Entry 4H44 (X-ray diffraction, 2.70 A resolution); this record covers chains B and H of the 8 polymer chains in the assembly.

== Chain B ==
Molecule: Cytochrome b6-f complex subunit 4
Reference sequence: Q93SX1 (PETD_NOSS1); residues 1-160 here = UniProt positions 1-160
Amino-acid sequence (160 residues; row label = number of the first residue in the row):
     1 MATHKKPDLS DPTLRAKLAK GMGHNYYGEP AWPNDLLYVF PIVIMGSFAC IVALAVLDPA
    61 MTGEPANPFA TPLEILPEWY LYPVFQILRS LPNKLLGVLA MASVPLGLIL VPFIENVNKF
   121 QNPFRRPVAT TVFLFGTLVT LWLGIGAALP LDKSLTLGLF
Residues lining bound ligands:
  - beta-carotene (BCR): Val-43, Gly-46, Ser-47
  - chlorophyll a (CLA): Tyr-80, Leu-81, Pro-83, Val-84, Ile-87, Met-101, Ala-102, Val-104, Pro-105, Leu-106, Leu-108, Ile-109, Val-132, Phe-133, Phe-135, Gly-136, Val-139, Thr-140, Leu-143
  - heme (HEM): Asn-25, Val-39, Phe-40, Val-43, Ile-44
  - dioleoyl-phosphatidylcholine (OPC; (7R,17E)-4-hydroxy-N,N,N,7-tetramethyl-7-[(8E)-octadec-8-enoyloxy]-10-oxo-3,5,9-trioxa-4-phosphaheptacos-17-en-1-aminium 4-oxide), molecule 1: Ser-47, Cys-50, Ile-51, Leu-54
  - dioleoyl-phosphatidylcholine (OPC), molecule 2: Ile-87, Ala-100, Ser-103, Val-104, Gly-107, Leu-108, Val-111, Ile-114, Glu-115, Val-117, Asn-118, Arg-125, Arg-126, Pro-127, Val-128, Ala-129, Val-132, Leu-143

== Chain H ==
Molecule: Cytochrome b6-f complex subunit 8
Reference sequence: P61048 (PETN_NOSS1); residues 1-29 here = UniProt positions 1-29
Amino-acid sequence (29 residues; numbered 1 to 29; the number before each row is that of its first residue):
     1 MAILTLGWVS LLVVFTWSIA MVVWGRNGL
Residues lining bound ligands:
  - beta-carotene (BCR): Phe-15, Ser-18, Ile-19, Val-22
  - dioleoyl-phosphatidylcholine (OPC; (7R,17E)-4-hydroxy-N,N,N,7-tetramethyl-7-[(8E)-octadec-8-enoyloxy]-10-oxo-3,5,9-trioxa-4-phosphaheptacos-17-en-1-aminium 4-oxide): Met-1, Leu-4, Trp-8, Leu-11, Leu-12, Phe-15

== Chain B / chain H interface ==
Pairs across the interface - 13 pairs, chain B then chain H:
  Asp-35(B) with Arg-26(H), salt bridge
  Val-39(B) with Arg-26(H)
  Ile-42(B) with Met-21(H), hydrophobic; Val-22(H), hydrophobic
  Val-43(B) with Val-22(H), hydrophobic
  Gly-46(B) with Ser-18(H)
  Cys-50(B) with Leu-11(H); Val-14(H), hydrophobic; Phe-15(H), hydrophobic
  Ala-53(B) with Leu-11(H), hydrophobic
  Leu-54(B) with Leu-11(H), hydrophobic
  Leu-57(B) with Gly-7(H); Trp-8(H), hydrophobic
Also at the interface, not in a pair above, chain B (12 interface residues in all): Met-1, Ala-2, Asp-58
Also at the interface, not in a pair above, chain H (11 interface residues in all): Gly-25, Asn-27

== Summary ==
12 residues of chain B and 11 residues of chain H are in contact; the contacts include 1 salt bridge. Its one
salt-bridged contact is Asp-35(B)/Arg-26(H). One dioleoyl-phosphatidylcholine molecule and one beta-carotene
molecule are bound between chain B and chain H.
Chain B is Cytochrome b6-f complex subunit 4 and chain H is Cytochrome b6-f complex subunit 8; the structure,
2.70 A Cytochrome b6f Complex Structure From Nostoc PCC 7120, was determined by X-ray diffraction (same
publication as 4H13).
